3BF6 - chains L and H of the 3 polymer chains in the assembly; structure by X-ray diffraction, 2.50 A resolution.

Chain L:
Molecule: Thrombin, LIGHT CHAIN
Source organism: Homo sapiens
Notes: EC 3.4.21.5; fragment: light chain, residues 328-363
Reference sequence: P00734 (THRB_HUMAN); the construct lacks a stretch of the UniProt sequence, so the offset changes along the chain: -4 to 0 = UniProt 328-332; 1-14 = UniProt 336-349; 15-17 = UniProt 361-363
Amino-acid sequence (36 residues; each row starts with the number of its first residue; a row labelled like 14A-14K holds insertion residues (14A, then the next letters in order); numbers below 1 keep their minus sign (Thr-4 is residue -4)):
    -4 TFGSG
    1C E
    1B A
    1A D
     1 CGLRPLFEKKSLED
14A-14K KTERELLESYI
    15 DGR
Not modelled in the structure: -4 to 0, 15-17

Chain H:
Molecule: Thrombin, HEAVY CHAIN
Source organism: Homo sapiens
Notes: EC 3.4.21.5; fragment: heavy chain, residues 364-622
Reference sequence: P00734 (THRB_HUMAN); the construct lacks a stretch of the UniProt sequence and is renumbered around it, so the offset changes along the chain: 16-36 = UniProt 364-384; 37-60 = UniProt 386-409; 61-77 = UniProt 419-435; 78-97 = UniProt 437-456; 6 more segments
Amino-acid sequence (259 residues; row label = number of the first residue in the row; note: 5 numbers in that range are skipped by the numbering (no residue carries them; nothing is unmodelled there); a row labelled like 60A-60I holds insertion residues (60A, then the next letters in order)):
    16 IVEGSDAEIGMSPWQVMLFRK
   36A S
    37 PQELLCGASLISDRWVLTAAHCLL
60A-60I YPPWDKNFT
    61 ENDLLVRIGKHSRTRYE
   77A R
    78 NIEKISMLEKIYIHPRYNWR
   97A E
    98 NLDRDIALMKLKKPVAFSDYIHPVCLPDRETA
129A-129C ASL
   130 LQAGYKGRVTGWGNLKET
147A-147I WTANVGKGQ
   152 PSVLQVVNLPIVERPVCKDSTRIRITDNMFCAG
  184A Y
   185 KP
186A-186D DEGK
   187 RGDACEGDSGGPFVMKSP
204A-204B FN
   205 NRWYQMGIVSWGE
   219 GC
  221A D
   221 RDGKYGFYTHVFRLKKWIQKVIDQFGE
Not modelled in the structure: 147A-147I
Cystine bridges: Cys42-Cys58, Cys168-Cys182, Cys191-Cys220
Residues lining bound ligands: suramin (SVR; 8,8'-[carbonylbis[imino-3,1-phenylenecarbonylimino(4-methyl-3,1-phenylene)carbonylimino]]bis-1,3,5-naphthalenetrisulfon ic acid): His91, Pro92, Arg93, Arg101, Lys236, Trp237, Lys240, Val241, Asp243, Gln244, Phe245, Gly246, Glu247

How chain L and chain H interact:
Residue-residue contacts (59; chain L residue first):
  Cys1(L) - Pro120(H)
  Cys1(L) - Val121(H)
  Cys1(L) - Cys122(H)  disulfide
  Cys1(L) - Arg206(H)  hydrogen bond (backbone-side chain)
  Asp1A(L) - His119(H)  hydrogen bond (backbone-side chain)
  Asp1A(L) - Arg206(H)
  Ala1B(L) - Arg206(H)  hydrogen bond (backbone-side chain)
  Glu1C(L) - Pro120(H)
  Gly2(L) - Pro120(H)  hydrogen bond (backbone-backbone)
  Gly2(L) - Cys122(H)
  Gly2(L) - Arg206(H)
  Gly2(L) - Trp207(H)  hydrogen bond (backbone-backbone)
  Leu3(L) - His119(H)  hydrogen bond (backbone-side chain)
  Leu3(L) - Asn205(H)
  Leu3(L) - Arg206(H)
  Arg4(L) - Gly25(H)
  Arg4(L) - Met26(H)  hydrogen bond (side chain-backbone)
  Arg4(L) - Pro28(H)
  Arg4(L) - Trp29(H)
  Arg4(L) - Arg137(H)
  Arg4(L) - Trp207(H)
  Pro5(L) - Ser115(H)
  Pro5(L) - Asp116(H)
  Leu6(L) - Ile24(H)
  Leu6(L) - Gly25(H)
  Leu6(L) - Asp116(H)
  Phe7(L) - Glu23(H)
  Phe7(L) - Ile24(H)
  Phe7(L) - Gly25(H)
  Phe7(L) - Met26(H)
  Glu8(L) - Lys202(H)  salt bridge
  Glu8(L) - Asn205(H)
  Glu8(L) - Trp207(H)  hydrogen bond
  Lys9(L) - His119(H)
  Asp14(L) - Glu23(H)
  Asp14(L) - Met26(H)
  Asp14(L) - Arg137(H)  salt bridge
  Asp14(L) - Trp207(H)
  Lys14A(L) - Ser20(H)  hydrogen bond
  Lys14A(L) - Asp21(H)  hydrogen bond (side chain-backbone)
  Lys14A(L) - Glu23(H)  hydrogen bond (backbone-side chain)
  Lys14A(L) - Met26(H)
  Thr14B(L) - Arg137(H)  hydrogen bond
  Thr14B(L) - Asn159(H)  hydrogen bond
  Glu14C(L) - Arg137(H)
  Glu14C(L) - Lys202(H)  salt bridge
  Glu14E(L) - Lys135(H)  salt bridge
  Glu14E(L) - Asn159(H)  hydrogen bond
  Glu14E(L) - Tyr184A(H)  hydrogen bond
  Glu14E(L) - Lys186D(H)  salt bridge
  Leu14F(L) - Lys135(H)
  Leu14F(L) - Asn159(H)
  Leu14F(L) - Trp207(H)  hydrophobic
  Ser14I(L) - Gly133(H)
  Ser14I(L) - Tyr134(H)
  Ser14I(L) - Lys135(H)  hydrogen bond (side chain-backbone)
  Tyr14J(L) - Tyr134(H)  hydrophobic
  Tyr14J(L) - Lys202(H)  hydrogen bond (side chain-backbone)
  Tyr14J(L) - Pro204(H)
Other interface residues (no listed pair), chain H (31 interface residues in all): Ile47, Ser48, Tyr117, Gly136, Met201
Inter-chain disulfides: Cys1(L)-Cys122(H)

Overview:
The interface between chain L and chain H involves 20 residues on one side and 31 on the other; the contacts
include 1 disulfide bond, 17 hydrogen bonds and 5 salt bridges. Polar contacts include Glu8(L)-Lys202(H),
Glu14E(L)-Lys135(H) and Asp14(L)-Arg137(H). Ligands of chain H: suramin.
Here chain L is Thrombin, LIGHT CHAIN and chain H is Thrombin, HEAVY CHAIN, both from Homo sapiens. Entry 3BF6
(Thrombin:suramin complex) was determined by X-ray diffraction, deposited together with 2H9T.
